PDB entry 8V9L | electron microscopy, 3.00 A resolution | chains A and Y of the 59 polymer chains in the assembly

# Chain A
Molecule: 23S Ribosomal RNA
Organism: Mycolicibacterium smegmatis MC2 155
Sequence (3164 nucleotides; numbered -2 to 3161; the number before each row is that of its first residue; numbers below 1 keep their minus sign (U-2 is residue -2)):
    -2 UUGUAAGUGU UUAAGGGCGC AUGGUGGAUG CCUUGGCACU GGGAGCCGAU GAAGGACGUA
    58 GGAGGCUGCG AUAAGCCUCG GGGAGCUGUC AACCGAGCGU UGAUCCGAGG AUGUCCGAAU
   118 GGGGAAACCC GGCACGAGUG AUGUCGUGUC ACCAGGCGCU GAAUAUAUAG GCGUCUGGGG
   178 GGAACGCGGG GAAGUGAAAC AUCUCAGUAC CCGUAGGAAG AGAAAACAAA AUGUGAUUCC
   238 GUGAGUAGUG GCGAGCGAAA GCGGAGGAUG GCUAAACCGU AUGCAUGUGA UACCGGGUAG
   298 GGGUUGUGUG UGCGGGGUUG UGGGACCUAU CUUUCCGGCU CUACCUGGCU GGAGGGCAGU
   358 GAGAAAAUGU UGUGGUUAGC GGAAAUGGCU UGGGAUGGCC UGCCGUAGAC GGUGAGAGCC
   418 CGGUACGUGA AAACCCGACG UCUGUCUUGA UGGUGUUCCC GAGUAGCAGC GGGCCCGUGG
   478 AAUCUGCUGU GAAUCUGCCG GGACCACCCG GUAAGCCUGA AUACUUCCCA GUGACCGAUA
   538 GCGGAUUAGU ACCGUGAGGG AAUGGUGAAA AGUACCCCGG GAGGGGAGUG AAAGAGUACC
   598 UGAAACCGUG CGCUUACAAU CCGUCAGAGC CCUCGACGUG UCGUGGGGUG AUGGCGUGCC
   658 UUUUGAAGAA UGAGCCUGCG AGUCAGGGAC AUGUCGCGAG GUUAACCCGG GUGGGGUAGC
   718 CGCAGCGAAA GCGAGUCUGA AUAGGGCGUA UCCACACAAG AGUGUGUGGU GUAGUGGUGU
   778 GUUCUGGACC CGAAGCGGAG UGAUCUACCC AUGGCCAGGG UGAAGCGCGG GUAAGACCGC
   838 GUGGAGGCCC GAACCCACUU AGGUUGAAGA CUGAGGGGAU GAGCUGUGGG UAGGGGUGAA
   898 AGGCCAAUCA AACUCCGUGA UAGCUGGUUC UCCCCGAAAU GCAUUUAGGU GCAGCGUCGC
   958 AUGUUUCUUG CCGGAGGUAG AGCUACUGGA UGGCCGAUGG GCCCCACAGG GUUACUGACG
  1018 UCAGCCAAAC UCCGAAUGCC GGUAAGUCCA AGAGUGCGGC AGUGGGACGG CGGGGGAUAA
  1078 GCUCCGUGCG UCGAGAGGGA AACAGCCCAG AUCGCCGGCU AAGGCCCCUA AGCGUGUGCU
  1138 AAGUGGAAAA GGAUGUGCAG UCGCGAAGAC AACCAGGAGG UUGGCUUAGA AGCAGCCACC
  1198 CUUGAAAGAG UGCGUAAUAG CUCACUGGUC AAGUGAUUGU GCGCCGAUAA UGUAGCGGGG
  1258 CUCAAGCACA CCGCCGAAGC CGCGGCAGCC AACGUGUUGG CUGGGUAGGG GAGCGUCCUG
  1318 CAUCCGGUGA AGCCGCCGAG UGAUCGAGUG GUGGAGGGUG UGGGAGUGAG AAUGCAGGCA
  1378 UGAGUAGCGA UUAGGCAAGU GAGAACCUUG CCCGCCGAAA GACCAAGGGU UCCUGGGCCA
  1438 GGCCAGUCCG CCCAGGGUGA GUCGGGACCU AAGGCGAGGC CGACAGGCGU AGUCGAUGGA
  1498 CAACGGGUUG AUAUUCCCGU ACCCGUGUAU GUGCGUCCAU GAUGAAUCAG CGGUACUAAC
  1558 CAUCCAAAAC CACCGUGACC GCACCUUUCG GGGUGUGGCG UUGGUGGGGC UGCAUGGGAC
  1618 CUUCGUUGGU AGUAGUCAAG CGAUGGGGUG ACGCAGGAAG GUAGCCGUAC CGGUCAGUGG
  1678 UAAUACCGGG GUAAGCCUGU AGGGAGUCAG AUAGGUAAAU CCGUCUGGCA UAUAUCCUGA
  1738 GAGGUGAUGC AUAGCCGAGU GAGGCGAAUU CGGUGAUCCU AUGCUGCCGA GAAAAGCCUC
  1798 UAGCGAGGAC AUACACGGCC CGUACCCCAA ACCAACACAG GUGGUCAGGU AGAGAAUACU
  1858 AAGGCGUACG AGUGAACUAU GGUUAAGGAA CUCGGCAAAA UGCCCCCGUA ACUUCGGGAG
  1918 AAGGGGGACC CACAUGGCGU GUAAGCCUUU ACGGCCCAAG CGUGAGUGGG UGGCACAAAC
  1978 CAGUGAGAAG CGACUGUUUA CUAAAAACAC AGGUCCGUGC GAAGUCGCAA GACGAUGUAU
  2038 ACGGACUGAC GCCUGCCCGG UGCUGGAAGG UUAAGAGGAC CCGUUAACUC CCUUUGGGGG
  2098 UGAAGCGGAG AAUUUAAGCC CCAGUAAACG GCGGUGGUAA CUAUAACCAU CCUAAGGUAG
  2158 CGAAAUUCCU UGUCGGGUAA GUUCCGACCU GCACGAAUGG CGUAACGACU UCUCAACUGU
  2218 CUCAACCAUA GACUCGGCGA AAUUGCACUA CGAGUAAAGA UGCUCGUUAC GCGCGGCAGG
  2278 ACGAAAAGAC CCCGGGACCU UCACUACAAC UUGGUAUUGG UGCUCGAUAC GGUUUGUGUA
  2338 GGAUAGGUGG GAGACUGUGA AGCUCACACG CCAGUGUGGG UGGAGUCGUU GUUGAAAUAC
  2398 CACUCUGAUC GUAUUGGGCC UCUAACCUCG GACCGUAUAU CCGGUUCAGG GACAGUGCCU
  2458 GGUGGGUAGU UUAACUGGGG CGGUUGCCUC CUAAAAUGUA ACGGAGGCGC CCAAAGGUUC
  2518 CCUCAACCUG GACGGCAAUC AGGUGUUGAG UGUAAGUGCA CAAGGGAGCU UGACUGCGAG
  2578 ACGGACAUGU CGAGCAGGGA CGAAAGUCGG GACUAGUGAU CCGGCACCUC UGAGUGGAAG
  2638 GGGUGUCGCU CAACGGAUAA AAGGUACCCC GGGGAUAACA GGCUGAUCUU CCCCAAGAGU
  2698 CCAUAUCGAC GGGAUGGUUU GGCACCUCGA UGUCGGCUCG UCGCAUCCUG GGGCUGGAGC
  2758 AGGUCCCAAG GGUUGGGCUG UUCGCCCAUU AAAGCGGCAC GCGAGCUGGG UUUAGAACGU
  2818 CGUGAGACAG UUCGGUCUCU AUCCGCCGCG CGCGUCAGAA GCUUGAGGAA ACCUGUCCCU
  2878 AGUACGAGAG GACCGGGACG GACGAACCUC UGGUAUACCA GUUGUCCCAC CAGGGGCACG
  2938 GCUGGAUAGC CACGUUCGGA CAGGAUAACC GCUGAAAGCA UCUAAGCGGG AAACCUCUUC
  2998 CAAGACCAGG CUUCUCACCC UCUAGGAGGG AUAAGGCCCC CCGCAGACCA CGGGAUUGAU
  3058 AGACCAGACC UGGAAGCCUA GUAAUAGGUG CAGGGAACUG GCACUAACCG GCCGAAAACU
  3118 UACAACACCC CAUAAUCGUU GUAAGAAGAA AACAUUGACG CACC
Unresolved in the structure: -2 to 1, 1563-1608, 3121-3161

# Chain Y
Molecule: 50S ribosomal protein L27
Organism: Mycolicibacterium smegmatis MC2 155
UniProtKB: A0R150 (RL27_MYCS2); residue numbers follow UniProt; this construct covers 1-88
Chain sequence (88 residues; each row starts with the number of its first residue):
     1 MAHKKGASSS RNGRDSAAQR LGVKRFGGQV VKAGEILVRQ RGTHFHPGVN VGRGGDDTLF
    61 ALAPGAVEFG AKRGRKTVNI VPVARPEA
Unresolved in the structure: 1-7, 87-88

# Chain A / chain Y interface
Contacting residue pairs (90):
  G757(A) - Arg85(Y)  hydrogen bond to the base
  A758(A) - Ala33(Y)  base contact
  A758(A) - Leu62(Y)  hydrogen bond to the base
  A758(A) - Pro64(Y)  base contact
  G759(A) - Lys32(Y)  base contact
  G759(A) - Ala33(Y)  hydrogen bond to the base
  G759(A) - Pro64(Y)  base contact
  G970(A) - Gly27(Y)  hydrogen bond to the base
  G971(A) - Phe26(Y)  base contact
  G971(A) - Gly27(Y)  hydrogen bond to the sugar
  G971(A) - Phe69(Y)  sugar contact
  A972(A) - Val23(Y)  sugar contact
  A972(A) - Phe26(Y)  base contact
  A972(A) - Phe45(Y)  phosphate contact
  A972(A) - Phe69(Y)  sugar contact
  G973(A) - His44(Y)  salt bridge to the phosphate
  G973(A) - Lys76(Y)  salt bridge to the phosphate
  C1037(A) - Phe26(Y)  base contact
  C1037(A) - Gln29(Y)  hydrogen bond to the sugar
  G1038(A) - Gln29(Y)  sugar contact
  G2479(A) - Ser9(Y)  hydrogen bond to the base
  G2480(A) - Ser9(Y)  sugar contact
  C2484(A) - Arg14(Y)  base contact
  C2485(A) - Arg14(Y)  base contact
  C2485(A) - Asp15(Y)  base contact
  C2485(A) - Ser16(Y)  phosphate contact
  C2485(A) - Ala17(Y)  hydrogen bond to the phosphate
  C2485(A) - Gln19(Y)  phosphate contact
  U2486(A) - Asp15(Y)  base contact
  U2486(A) - Ser16(Y)  hydrogen bond to the phosphate
  U2486(A) - Ala17(Y)  phosphate contact
  U2486(A) - Gln19(Y)  hydrogen bond to the phosphate
  C2487(A) - Asp15(Y)  base contact
  C2488(A) - Asp15(Y)  base contact
  U2494(A) - Arg20(Y)  phosphate contact
  U2494(A) - Leu21(Y)  sugar contact
  G2495(A) - Ala18(Y)  phosphate contact
  G2495(A) - Gln19(Y)  phosphate contact
  G2495(A) - Arg20(Y)  hydrogen bond to the phosphate
  U2496(A) - Ala18(Y)  phosphate contact
  G2501(A) - Ser10(Y)  phosphate contact
  G2501(A) - Asn12(Y)  hydrogen bond to the phosphate
  A2502(A) - Asn12(Y)  hydrogen bond to the phosphate
  A2502(A) - Arg14(Y)  base contact
  G2503(A) - Arg11(Y)  salt bridge to the phosphate
  G2503(A) - Arg14(Y)  hydrogen bond to the base
  G2504(A) - Arg14(Y)  base contact
  G2553(A) - Arg41(Y)  base contact
  U2554(A) - Gly42(Y)  hydrogen bond to the base
  G2555(A) - Thr43(Y)  hydrogen bond to the sugar
  G2555(A) - His44(Y)  salt bridge to the phosphate
  C2556(A) - His46(Y)  salt bridge to the phosphate
  A2557(A) - Arg75(Y)  salt bridge to the phosphate
  C2558(A) - Arg73(Y)  hydrogen bond to the base
  C2558(A) - Arg75(Y)  hydrogen bond to the base
  A2560(A) - Thr43(Y)  hydrogen bond to the base
  A2576(A) - Ala33(Y)  base contact
  A2576(A) - Gly34(Y)  base contact
  G2577(A) - Lys32(Y)  phosphate contact
  G2577(A) - Ala33(Y)  hydrogen bond to the sugar
  G2577(A) - Gly34(Y)  hydrogen bond to the base
  A2578(A) - Arg25(Y)  phosphate contact
  A2578(A) - Lys32(Y)  salt bridge to the phosphate
  A2578(A) - Glu35(Y)  sugar contact
  A2578(A) - Ile36(Y)  hydrogen bond to the sugar
  C2579(A) - Lys24(Y)  phosphate contact
  C2579(A) - Arg25(Y)  salt bridge to the phosphate
  C2579(A) - Ile36(Y)  sugar contact
  C2579(A) - Arg39(Y)  hydrogen bond to the sugar
  G2580(A) - Arg20(Y)  phosphate contact
  G2580(A) - Lys24(Y)  salt bridge to the phosphate
  G2581(A) - Arg20(Y)  salt bridge to the phosphate
  U2587(A) - Arg39(Y)  hydrogen bond to the base
  U2587(A) - Asp56(Y)  hydrogen bond to the sugar
  C2588(A) - Ile36(Y)  base contact
  C2588(A) - Arg39(Y)  sugar contact
  C2588(A) - Gly54(Y)  phosphate contact
  C2588(A) - Gly55(Y)  hydrogen bond to the phosphate
  C2588(A) - Asp56(Y)  sugar contact
  C2588(A) - Thr58(Y)  sugar contact
  G2589(A) - Gly54(Y)  phosphate contact
  G2589(A) - Gly55(Y)  hydrogen bond to the phosphate
  G2589(A) - Phe60(Y)  phosphate contact
  A2590(A) - Phe60(Y)  sugar contact
  A2590(A) - Leu62(Y)  sugar contact
  C2610(A) - Arg41(Y)  hydrogen bond to the sugar
  C2610(A) - Gly55(Y)  sugar contact
  C2610(A) - Asp56(Y)  phosphate contact
  C2610(A) - Asp57(Y)  sugar contact
  U2611(A) - Arg41(Y)  hydrogen bond to the sugar
Also at the interface, not in a pair above, chain A (46 interface residues in all): U2482, U2489, C2499, A2609
Also at the interface, not in a pair above, chain Y (48 interface residues in all): Ser8, Gly28, Val31, Arg53, Ala63

# Summary
The interface between chain A and chain Y involves 46 residues on one side and 48 on the other; the contacts
include 29 hydrogen bonds and 10 salt bridges. Among the polar pairs are G757(A)-Arg85(Y), A758(A)-Leu62(Y)
and G759(A)-Ala33(Y).
Here chain A is 23S Ribosomal RNA and chain Y is 50S ribosomal protein L27, both from Mycolicibacterium
smegmatis MC2 155. Entry 8V9L (Cryo-EM structure of the Mycobacterium smegmatis 70S ribosome in complex with
hibernation factor Msmeg1130 (Balon) and ...) was determined by electron microscopy together with 8V9J and
8V9K from the same study.
